PDB entry 3MUJ | X-ray diffraction, 1.92 A resolution | chains A and B

[Chain A (and B)]
Protein: Transcription factor COE3
Source organism: Homo sapiens
Notes: fragment: IPT/TIG and HLH domain; chain B of this document is another copy of the same molecule, construct and numbering; everything in this record applies to it too
UniProtKB: Q9H4W6 (COE3_HUMAN); residues 252-386 here correspond to UniProt positions 261-395 (UniProt number = residue number + 9)
Sequence (138 residues; numbered 249 to 386; the number before each row is that of its first residue):
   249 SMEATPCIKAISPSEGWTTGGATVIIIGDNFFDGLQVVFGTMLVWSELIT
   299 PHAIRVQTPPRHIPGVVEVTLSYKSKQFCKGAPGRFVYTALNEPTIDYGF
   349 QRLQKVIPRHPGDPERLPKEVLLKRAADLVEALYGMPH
Unresolved in the structure: 249-251, 385-386
Differences from the reference sequence: expression tag (249-251)

[Chain A / chain B interface]
Residue-residue contacts - 53 pairs, chain A then chain B:
  Lys-257(A) / Thr-298(B)
  Ala-258(A) / Ile-297(B)  hydrophobic
  Ser-260(A) / Ile-273(B)
  Ser-260(A) / Arg-303(B)  hydrogen bond
  Ile-273(A) / Ser-260(B)
  Ile-275(A) / Ile-297(B)  hydrophobic
  Ile-275(A) / Thr-298(B)
  Ile-275(A) / Ala-301(B)  hydrophobic
  Ile-297(A) / Ala-258(B)  hydrophobic
  Thr-298(A) / Lys-257(B)
  Thr-298(A) / Ile-275(B)
  His-300(A) / His-300(B)  hydrogen bond
  Ala-301(A) / Ile-275(B)  hydrophobic
  Pro-342(A) / Glu-368(B)
  Thr-343(A) / Glu-368(B)
  Ile-344(A) / Lys-367(B)
  Ile-344(A) / Glu-368(B)
  Ile-344(A) / Leu-371(B)
  Asp-345(A) / Trp-265(B)  hydrogen bond
  Gly-347(A) / Leu-371(B)
  Phe-348(A) / Trp-265(B)  hydrophobic
  Phe-348(A) / Leu-371(B)  hydrophobic
  Arg-350(A) / Lys-372(B)  hydrogen bond (side chain-backbone)
  Arg-350(A) / Ala-375(B)
  Arg-350(A) / Asp-376(B)  salt bridge
  Arg-350(A) / Glu-379(B)  salt bridge
  Leu-351(A) / Leu-371(B)  hydrophobic
  Leu-351(A) / Ala-375(B)  hydrophobic
  Val-354(A) / Val-378(B)  hydrophobic
  Val-354(A) / Glu-379(B)
  Val-354(A) / Tyr-382(B)
  Val-354(A) / Gly-383(B)
  Pro-356(A) / Tyr-382(B)  hydrophobic
  Arg-364(A) / Glu-263(B)  salt bridge
  Lys-367(A) / Ile-344(B)
  Glu-368(A) / Thr-343(B)  hydrogen bond
  Leu-371(A) / Ile-344(B)
  Leu-371(A) / Phe-348(B)  hydrophobic
  Leu-371(A) / Leu-351(B)  hydrophobic
  Leu-371(A) / Leu-371(B)  hydrophobic
  Lys-372(A) / Arg-350(B)  hydrogen bond (backbone-side chain)
  Ala-375(A) / Arg-350(B)
  Ala-375(A) / Leu-351(B)  hydrophobic
  Asp-376(A) / Arg-350(B)  salt bridge
  Leu-377(A) / Val-378(B)  hydrophobic
  Val-378(A) / Val-354(B)  hydrophobic
  Val-378(A) / Leu-377(B)  hydrophobic
  Glu-379(A) / Arg-350(B)  salt bridge
  Glu-379(A) / Val-354(B)
  Tyr-382(A) / Val-354(B)
  Tyr-382(A) / Pro-356(B)  hydrophobic
  Gly-383(A) / Val-354(B)
  Met-384(A) / Lys-353(B)
Interface residues without a listed pair, chain A (36 interface residues in all): Thr-271, Ile-355, Ala-374, Leu-381
Interface residues without a listed pair, chain B (36 interface residues in all): Leu-339, Gly-347, Ile-355, Ala-374, Leu-381

[In short]
Chain A and chain B each contribute 36 residues to their interface, with 6 hydrogen bonds and 5 salt bridges.
Among the polar pairs are Arg-350(A)/Asp-376(B), Arg-350(A)/Glu-379(B) and Arg-364(A)/Glu-263(B).
Both chains are Transcription factor COE3 (Homo sapiens). Entry 3MUJ (Early B-cell factor 3 (EBF3) IPT/TIG and
dimerization helices) was determined by X-ray diffraction together with 3LYR from the same study.
